Entry 6HIF (X-ray diffraction, 2.80 A resolution); this record covers chains Q and T of the 36 polymer chains in the assembly.

[Chain Q (and T)]
Name: Hydrazine dehydrogenase
From: Kuenenia stuttgartiensis
Notes: EC 1.7.2.8; chain T of this document is another copy of the same molecule, construct and numbering; everything in this record applies to it too
UniProtKB: Q1PW30 (HDH_KUEST); residue numbers follow UniProt; this construct covers 1-582
Sequence (582 residues; each row starts with the number of its first residue):
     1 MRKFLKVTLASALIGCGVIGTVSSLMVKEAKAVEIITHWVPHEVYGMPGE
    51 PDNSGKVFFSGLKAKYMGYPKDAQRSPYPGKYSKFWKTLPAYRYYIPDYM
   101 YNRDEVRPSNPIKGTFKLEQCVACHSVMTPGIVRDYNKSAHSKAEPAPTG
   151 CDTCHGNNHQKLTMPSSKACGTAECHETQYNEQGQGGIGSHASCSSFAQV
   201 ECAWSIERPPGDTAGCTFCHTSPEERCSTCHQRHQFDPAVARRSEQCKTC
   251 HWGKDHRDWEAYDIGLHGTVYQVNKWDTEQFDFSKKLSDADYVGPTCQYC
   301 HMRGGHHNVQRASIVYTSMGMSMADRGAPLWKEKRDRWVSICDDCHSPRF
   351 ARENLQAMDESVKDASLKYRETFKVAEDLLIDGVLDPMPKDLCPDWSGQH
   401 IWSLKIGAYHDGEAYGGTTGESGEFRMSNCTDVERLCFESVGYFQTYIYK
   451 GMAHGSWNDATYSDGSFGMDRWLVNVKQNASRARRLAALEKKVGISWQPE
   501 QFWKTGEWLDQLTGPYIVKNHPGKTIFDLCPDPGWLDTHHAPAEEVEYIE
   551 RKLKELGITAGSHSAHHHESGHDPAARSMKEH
Unresolved in the structure: 1-32, 564-582
Covalently attached groups: heme c (HEC) linked to Cys121, Cys124, Cys151, Cys154, Cys170, Cys175, Cys216, Cys219, Cys227, Cys230, Cys247, Cys250, Cys297, Cys300, Cys342, Cys345, Tyr462
Metal / ion sites: heme c Fe (8 sites), coordinated by His125, His141, His155, His159, His176, His191, His220, His231, His234, His251, His267, His301, His307, His346, His454; K+: Ser340, Asp344
Ligand contacts:
  - heme c (HEC), molecule 1: Val33, Glu34, Ile36
  - heme c (HEC), molecule 2: Tyr94, Tyr101, Asn110, Pro111, Ile112, Phe116, Lys117, Gln120, His125, Met128, Asp152, His155, Gly156, Asn157, His159, Leu162, Met164
  - heme c (HEC), molecule 3: Tyr94, Pro97, His125, Ile132, Val133, Tyr136, His141, Thr149, Gly150, His155, Met164, Pro165, Arg226, Ser228, Arg233, His234, Phe236
  - heme c (HEC), molecule 4: Tyr95, Asp135, Arg226, Ser228, Gln232, Arg233
  - heme c (HEC), molecule 5: Ala140, His141, Ala144, Thr149, Thr153, Pro165, Ala169, His176, His231, Phe236, Pro238
  - heme c (HEC), molecule 6: Ser167, His176, Gln179, Tyr180, Gln183, His191, Pro223, Thr229, His231, Pro238, Ala241, Arg242, Lys286, Leu287, Gln298, Met302, Gly305, His307
  - heme c (HEC), molecule 7: Gly189, Ala198, Gln199, Cys202, Trp204, Ser205, Thr213, Gly215, His220, Thr249, His251, His256, Tyr316, Ser318, Met319, Met321, Lys450
  - heme c (HEC), molecule 8: Gly189, Ser190, His191, Ser193, Cys194, Ala198, His220, Ser222, Pro223, Thr229, Gln246, Thr249, His251, Gln298, His301, Met302, Val309, Gln310, Ser313, Tyr316
  - heme c (HEC), molecule 9: His251, Asp258, Trp259, Tyr262, His267, Pro295, Thr296, His301, Ser313, Ile314, Val315, Thr317, Arg326, Arg335, Trp338, Leu355, Met358, Tyr449, Lys450, Ala453, His454
  - heme c (HEC), molecule 10: Leu266, His267, Val270, Tyr292, Val293, Gly294, Pro295, Tyr299, Trp338, Ile341, Asp344, His346, Phe350, Ala351, Asn354, Leu355, Trp457
  - heme c (HEC), molecule 11: His346, Ser347, Phe350
  - heme c (HEC), molecule 12: Ser347, Pro348, Arg349
  - heme c (HEC), molecule 13: Trp457, Asn458, Thr461, Phe467
UniProt features mapped onto this chain:
  - binding site (heme c): Cys121, Cys124, His125, His141, Cys151, Cys154, His155, His159, Cys170, Cys175, His176, His191, Cys216, Cys219, His220, Cys227, Cys230, His231, His234, Cys247 and 12 more in UniProt
From the paper describing this entry:
  - binding site for heme c: Val33, Cys202, Trp204, Met319, Tyr462
  - catalytic residues: Asp255, His256 (proposed by the authors, not directly observed)

[Interface between chain Q and chain T]
Contacting residue pairs - 11 pairs, chain Q then chain T:
  Ile112(Q) - Pro111(T)
  Ile112(Q) - Ile112(T)  hydrophobic
  Glu119(Q) - Val127(T)
  Gln120(Q) - Val127(T)
  Ala123(Q) - Ala123(T)
  Ala123(Q) - Cys124(T)
  Ala123(Q) - Val127(T)  hydrophobic
  Cys124(Q) - Cys124(T)  hydrophobic
  Val127(Q) - Phe116(T)  hydrophobic
  Val127(Q) - Gln120(T)
  Met128(Q) - Lys113(T)
Also at the interface, not in a pair above, chain Q (9 interface residues in all): Phe116, Ser126
Also at the interface, not in a pair above, chain T (9 interface residues in all): Met128

[In short]
The chain Q/chain T interface involves 9 residues from each chain. Ligands of chain Q: 4 copies of heme c.
Heme c is covalently linked to Cys124(Q), Cys151(Q), Cys170(Q), Cys219(Q), Cys230(Q) and Cys247(Q) and 3 more.
From the paper: catalytic residues Asp255(Q) and His256(Q); a binding site for heme c at Val33(Q), Cys202(Q)
and Trp204(Q) among others.
Both chains are Hydrazine dehydrogenase (Kuenenia stuttgartiensis). Entry 6HIF (Kuenenia stuttgartiensis
hydrazine dehydrogenase complex) was determined by X-ray diffraction.
